Entry 7CUE (X-ray diffraction, 2.75 A resolution); this record covers chains B and C of the 7 polymer chains in the assembly.

[Chain B]
Protein: Hemoglobin subunit beta
Source organism: Homo sapiens
Reference sequence: P68871 (HBB_HUMAN); residues 0-146 here correspond to UniProt positions 1-147 (UniProt number = residue number + 1)
Amino-acid sequence (147 residues; each row starts with the number of its first residue; numbering starts at 0):
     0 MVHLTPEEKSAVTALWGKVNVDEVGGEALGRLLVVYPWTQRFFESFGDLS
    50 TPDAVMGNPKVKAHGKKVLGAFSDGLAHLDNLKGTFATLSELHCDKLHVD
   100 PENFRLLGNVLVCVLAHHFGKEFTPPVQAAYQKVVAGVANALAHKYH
Unresolved in the structure: 0
Swiss-Prot annotation at these positions:
  - binding site ((2R)-2,3-bisphosphoglycerate): Val1, His2, Lys82, His143
  - binding site (heme b): His63, His92
  - site: Glu7, Lys8 (Microbial infection: Cleavage), Gly25, Glu26 (Microbial infection: Cleavage), Gly29, Arg30 (Microbial infection: Cleavage), Tyr35, Pro36 (Microbial infection: Cleavage), Trp37, Thr38 (Microbial infection: Cleavage), Phe45, Gly46 (Microbial infection: Cleavage), Asp52, Ala53 (Microbial infection: Cleavage), Gly56, Asn57 (Microbial infection: Cleavage), Lys59 (Not glycated), Phe71, Ser72 (Microbial infection: Cleavage), Gly74, Leu75 (Microbial infection: Cleavage), Lys82 (Not glycated), Thr84, Phe85 (Microbial infection: Cleavage), His92, Cys93 (Microbial infection: Cleavage), Lys95 (Not glycated), Arg104, Leu105 (Microbial infection: Cleavage), Leu110, Val111 (Microbial infection: Cleavage), Gly119, Lys120 (Microbial infection: Cleavage), Phe122, Thr123 (Microbial infection: Cleavage), Ala128, Ala129 (Microbial infection: Cleavage) and 2 more in UniProt
  - modified residue: Val1 (N-acetylvaline), Ser9 (Phosphoserine), Thr12 (Phosphothreonine), Ser44 (Phosphoserine), Thr50 (Phosphothreonine), Lys59 (N6-acetyllysine), Lys82 (N6-acetyllysine), Thr87 (Phosphothreonine), Cys93 (S-nitrosocysteine), Lys144 (N6-acetyllysine)
  - glycosylation: Val1 (N-linked (Glc) (glycation) valine), Lys8 (N-linked (Glc) (glycation) lysine), Lys17 (N-linked (Glc) (glycation) lysine), Lys66 (N-linked (Glc) (glycation) lysine), Lys120 (N-linked (Glc) (glycation) lysine), Lys144 (N-linked (Glc) (glycation) lysine)
Ion coordination: heme Fe near His92 (its only coordinating residue here)
Small-molecule neighbours: heme (HEM): Leu31, Thr38, Phe41, Phe42, Phe45, His63, Lys66, Val67, Ala70, Phe71, Phe85, Leu88, Leu91, His92, Leu96, Val98, Asn102, Phe103, Leu106, Val137, Leu141

[Chain C]
Protein: Hemoglobin subunit alpha
Source organism: Homo sapiens
Reference sequence: P69905 (HBA_HUMAN); residues 0-141 here correspond to UniProt positions 1-142 (UniProt number = residue number + 1)
Amino-acid sequence (142 residues; each row starts with the number of its first residue; numbering starts at 0):
     0 MVLSPADKTNVKAAWGKVGAHAGEYGAEALERMFLSFPTTKTYFPHFDLS
    50 HGSAQVKGHGKKVADALTNAVAHVDDMPNALSALSDLHAHKLRVDPVNFK
   100 LLSHCLLVTLAAHLPAEFTPAVHASLDKFLASVSTVLTSKYR
Unresolved in the structure: 0
Swiss-Prot annotation at these positions:
  - binding site (O2): His58
  - binding site (heme b): His87
  - site: Thr8, Asn9 (Microbial infection: Cleavage), Lys11 (Not glycated), Ala13, Trp14 (Microbial infection: Cleavage), Tyr24, Gly25 (Microbial infection: Cleavage), Leu29, Glu30 (Microbial infection: Cleavage), His45, Phe46 (Microbial infection: Cleavage), Asp47, Leu48 (Microbial infection: Cleavage), Ser52, Ala53 (Microbial infection: Cleavage), Val55, Lys56 (Microbial infection: Cleavage), Lys56 (Not glycated), Gly59, Lys60 (Microbial infection: Cleavage), Lys60 (Not glycated), Lys90 (Not glycated), Leu91, Arg92 (Microbial infection: Cleavage), Lys99 (Not glycated), Leu106, Val107 (Microbial infection: Cleavage), Thr108, Leu109 (Microbial infection: Cleavage), Val121, His122 (Microbial infection: Cleavage), Ser133, Thr134 (Microbial infection: Cleavage)
  - modified residue: Ser3 (Phosphoserine), Lys7 (N6-succinyllysine), Thr8 (Phosphothreonine), Lys11 (N6-succinyllysine), Lys16 (N6-acetyllysine), Tyr24 (Phosphotyrosine), Ser35 (Phosphoserine), Lys40 (N6-succinyllysine), Ser49 (Phosphoserine), Ser102 (Phosphoserine), Thr108 (Phosphothreonine), Ser124 (Phosphoserine), Ser131 (Phosphoserine), Thr134 (Phosphothreonine), Thr137 (Phosphothreonine), Ser138 (Phosphoserine)
  - glycosylation (N-linked (Glc) (glycation) lysine): Lys7, Lys16, Lys40, Lys61
Ion coordination: heme Fe near His87 (its only coordinating residue here)
Small-molecule neighbours: heme (HEM): Met32, Thr39, Tyr42, Phe43, Phe46, His58, Lys61, Val62, Ala65, Leu66, Leu83, Leu86, His87, Leu91, Val93, Asn97, Phe98, Leu101, Val132, Leu136

[Chain B / chain C interface]
Residue-residue contacts - 16 pairs, chain B then chain C:
  Pro36(B) - Arg92(C)
  Trp37(B) - Arg92(C)
  Trp37(B) - Asp94(C)  hydrogen bond
  Trp37(B) - Pro95(C)
  Trp37(B) - Tyr140(C)
  Gln39(B) - Arg92(C)  hydrogen bond
  Arg40(B) - Thr41(C)  hydrogen bond (side chain-backbone)
  Arg40(B) - Tyr42(C)
  Arg40(B) - Leu91(C)  hydrogen bond (side chain-backbone)
  Arg40(B) - Arg92(C)
  His97(B) - Thr38(C)
  His97(B) - Thr41(C)
  Asp99(B) - Asp94(C)
  Asp99(B) - Val96(C)
  Glu101(B) - Val96(C)
  Asn102(B) - Asp94(C)  hydrogen bond
Also at the interface, not in a pair above, chain B (10 interface residues in all): Glu43, Val98
Also at the interface, not in a pair above, chain C (10 interface residues in all): Val93

[In short]
The chain B/chain C interface involves 10 residues from each chain; the contacts include 5 hydrogen bonds.
Polar pairs include Trp37(B)-Asp94(C), Gln39(B)-Arg92(C) and Arg40(B)-Thr41(C). Bound to chain B: heme. Bound
to chain C: heme.
Chain B is Hemoglobin subunit beta and chain C is Hemoglobin subunit alpha, both from Homo sapiens; the
structure, Crystal structure of HID2 bound to human Hemoglobin, was determined by X-ray diffraction.
